Entry 7XOZ (X-ray diffraction, 2.52 A resolution); this record covers chains B and E of the 4 polymer chains in the assembly.

== Chain B (and E) ==
Molecule: ADP-ribosyl cyclase/cyclic ADP-ribose hydrolase
Source organism: Arabidopsis thaliana
Notes: chain E of this document is another copy of the same molecule, construct and numbering; everything in this record applies to it too
UniProtKB: A0A654FCP3 (A0A654FCP3_ARATH); residues 2-166 here correspond to UniProt positions 93-257 (UniProt number = residue number + 91)
Chain sequence (165 residues; each row starts with the number of its first residue):
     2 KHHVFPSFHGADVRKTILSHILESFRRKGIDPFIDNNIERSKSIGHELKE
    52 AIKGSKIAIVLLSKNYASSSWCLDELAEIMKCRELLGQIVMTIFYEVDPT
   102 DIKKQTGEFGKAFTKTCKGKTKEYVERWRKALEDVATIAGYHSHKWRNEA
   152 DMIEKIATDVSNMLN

== Chain B / chain E interface ==
Contacting residue pairs (16; chain B residue first):
  K54(B) with L86(E)
  K82(B) with E85(E), salt bridge; L86(E)
  E85(B) with K54(E), hydrogen bond (backbone-side chain); E79(E); K82(E), salt bridge
  L86(B) with K54(E), hydrogen bond (backbone-side chain); E79(E); K82(E); L86(E), hydrophobic
  L87(B) with L87(E), hydrophobic
  K123(B) with E124(E)
  E124(B) with K123(E); E124(E); E127(E)
  E127(B) with E124(E)
Also at the interface, not in a pair above, chain B (11 interface residues in all): E79, C83, R128
Also at the interface, not in a pair above, chain E (11 interface residues in all): C83, R128

== Overview ==
The chain B/chain E interface involves 11 residues from each chain; the contacts include 2 hydrogen bonds and
2 salt bridges. Among the polar pairs are K82(B)-E85(E), E85(B)-K54(E) and L86(B)-K54(E).
Chain B and chain E are both ADP-ribosyl cyclase/cyclic ADP-ribose hydrolase (Arabidopsis thaliana); the
structure, Crystal structure of RPPT-TIR, was determined by X-ray diffraction, deposited together with 7XJP.
